Entry 8FNI (electron microscopy, 3.40 A resolution); this record covers chains 9 and 13 of the 11 polymer chains in the assembly.

# Chain 9
Protein: RNA-editing substrate-binding complex protein 9 (RESC9)
From: Trypanosoma brucei
UniProt: Q585T1 (Q585T1_TRYB2); residues 1-872 here = UniProt positions 1-872
Amino-acid sequence (872 residues; numbered 1 to 872; the number before each row is that of its first residue):
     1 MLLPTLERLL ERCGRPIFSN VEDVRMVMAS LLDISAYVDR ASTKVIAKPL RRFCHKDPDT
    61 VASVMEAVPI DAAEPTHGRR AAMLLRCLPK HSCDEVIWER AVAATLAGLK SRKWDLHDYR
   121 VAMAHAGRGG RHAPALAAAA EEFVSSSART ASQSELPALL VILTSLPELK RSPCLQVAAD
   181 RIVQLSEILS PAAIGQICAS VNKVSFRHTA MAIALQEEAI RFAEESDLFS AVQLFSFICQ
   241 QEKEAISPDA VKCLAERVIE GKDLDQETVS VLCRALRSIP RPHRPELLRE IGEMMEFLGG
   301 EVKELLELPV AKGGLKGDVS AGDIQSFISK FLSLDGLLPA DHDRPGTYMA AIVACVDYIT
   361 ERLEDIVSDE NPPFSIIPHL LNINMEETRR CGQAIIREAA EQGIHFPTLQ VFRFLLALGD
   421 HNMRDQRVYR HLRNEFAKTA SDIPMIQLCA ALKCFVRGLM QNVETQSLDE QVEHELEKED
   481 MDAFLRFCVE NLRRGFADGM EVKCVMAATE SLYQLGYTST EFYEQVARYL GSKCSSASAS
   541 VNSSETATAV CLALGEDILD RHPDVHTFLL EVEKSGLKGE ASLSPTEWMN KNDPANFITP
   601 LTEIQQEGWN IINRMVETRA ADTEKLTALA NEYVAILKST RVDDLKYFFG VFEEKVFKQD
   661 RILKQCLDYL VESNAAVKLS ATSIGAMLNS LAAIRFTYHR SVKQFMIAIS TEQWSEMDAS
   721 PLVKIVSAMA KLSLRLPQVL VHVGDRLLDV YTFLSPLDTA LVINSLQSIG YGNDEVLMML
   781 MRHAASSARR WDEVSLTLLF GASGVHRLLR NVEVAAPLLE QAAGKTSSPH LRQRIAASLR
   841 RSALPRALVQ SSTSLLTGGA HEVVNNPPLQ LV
Disordered / not traced: 859-872

# Chain 13
Protein: RNA-editing substrate-binding complex protein 13 (RESC13)
From: Trypanosoma brucei
UniProt: Q389P7 (Q389P7_TRYB2); residues 1-320 here = UniProt positions 1-320
Amino-acid sequence (320 residues; each row starts with the number of its first residue):
     1 MKRTPVRVLN ATVAFLQGWG GGSSGGGWGS DDGPGNGSGG GGSGGRGGWG SGGGGGGGWG
    61 SGGGGNGGWG SGGGGGGGWG SGGGGRGSGG GSNGGWGSGR GGSAHGFSNP WNDGDAGWRG
   121 AATGARANRG RGGFRRGRGG ADDGVWGQPN VVDEEAWTAA PPSFNPPVRR VDPLTLTAVE
   181 VEIDGIKKLV GQRVQVSGLS DETTWHTLKD HLRQAGEVTF CKVFSGGRAV VEFVTPEDAA
   241 RAITELQASE LEGATLFLRE DREDTVLVNT RRKIREVRDA QLRARKEEME KKRREQAIAE
   301 GDCSAPAPPA EVAGDASQKV
Disordered / not traced: 1-108, 139-320

# Chain 9 / chain 13 interface
Pairs across the interface (40):
  Pro407(9) - Asp115(13)
  Thr408(9) - Asp115(13)
  Thr408(9) - Gly117(13)
  Thr408(9) - Trp118(13)  hydrogen bond
  Phe412(9) - Trp118(13)  hydrophobic
  Thr439(9) - Trp118(13)
  Ser441(9) - Trp118(13)
  Asp442(9) - Trp118(13)
  Asp442(9) - Arg119(13)
  Ile443(9) - Trp118(13)
  Pro444(9) - Trp118(13)
  Pro444(9) - Thr123(13)
  Gln447(9) - Trp118(13)
  Asp593(9) - Gly124(13)
  Ala595(9) - Ala122(13)
  Ala595(9) - Thr123(13)
  Ala595(9) - Gly124(13)  hydrogen bond (backbone-backbone)
  Ala595(9) - Ala127(13)
  Asn596(9) - Ala122(13)
  Asn596(9) - Thr123(13)
  Asn596(9) - Gly124(13)
  Phe597(9) - Ala122(13)
  Phe597(9) - Arg138(13)
  Trp609(9) - Arg138(13)
  Asn613(9) - Arg138(13)  hydrogen bond (side chain-backbone)
  Val616(9) - Arg136(13)
  Arg641(9) - Arg138(13)
  Lys646(9) - Phe134(13)
  Tyr647(9) - Phe134(13)
  Tyr647(9) - Gly137(13)
  Tyr647(9) - Arg138(13)
  Gly650(9) - Phe134(13)
  Glu653(9) - Arg135(13)  salt bridge
  Glu654(9) - Arg135(13)
  Glu654(9) - Arg136(13)  salt bridge
  Ser680(9) - Asn128(13)  hydrogen bond
  Thr682(9) - Asn128(13)
  Thr682(9) - Gly130(13)
  Ala686(9) - Phe134(13)  hydrophobic
  Ser720(9) - Arg131(13)  hydrogen bond
Interface residues without a listed pair, chain 9 (31 interface residues in all): Leu409, Pro594, Val651, Lys655, Ser683
Interface residues without a listed pair, chain 13 (18 interface residues in all): Ala121, Ala125

# Overview
The interface between chain 9 and chain 13 involves 31 residues on one side and 18 on the other, with 5
hydrogen bonds and 2 salt bridges. Among the polar pairs are Glu653(9)-Arg135(13), Glu654(9)-Arg136(13) and
Thr408(9)-Trp118(13).
Chain 9 is RNA-editing substrate-binding complex protein 9 (RESC9) and chain 13 is RNA-editing
substrate-binding complex protein 13 (RESC13), both from Trypanosoma brucei; the structure, Cryo-EM structure
of RNase-treated RESC-B in trypanosomal RNA editing, was determined by electron microscopy, deposited together
with 8FN4, 8FN6, 8FNC, 8FNF and 8FNK.
